5Z4U - chains C and E of the 6 polymer chains in the assembly; structure by X-ray diffraction, 3.18 A resolution.

# Chain C
Molecule: Tubulin alpha-1B chain
Source organism: Sus scrofa
Reference sequence: Q2XVP4 (TBA1B_PIG); residue numbers follow UniProt; this construct covers 1-450
Sequence (450 residues; each row starts with the number of its first residue):
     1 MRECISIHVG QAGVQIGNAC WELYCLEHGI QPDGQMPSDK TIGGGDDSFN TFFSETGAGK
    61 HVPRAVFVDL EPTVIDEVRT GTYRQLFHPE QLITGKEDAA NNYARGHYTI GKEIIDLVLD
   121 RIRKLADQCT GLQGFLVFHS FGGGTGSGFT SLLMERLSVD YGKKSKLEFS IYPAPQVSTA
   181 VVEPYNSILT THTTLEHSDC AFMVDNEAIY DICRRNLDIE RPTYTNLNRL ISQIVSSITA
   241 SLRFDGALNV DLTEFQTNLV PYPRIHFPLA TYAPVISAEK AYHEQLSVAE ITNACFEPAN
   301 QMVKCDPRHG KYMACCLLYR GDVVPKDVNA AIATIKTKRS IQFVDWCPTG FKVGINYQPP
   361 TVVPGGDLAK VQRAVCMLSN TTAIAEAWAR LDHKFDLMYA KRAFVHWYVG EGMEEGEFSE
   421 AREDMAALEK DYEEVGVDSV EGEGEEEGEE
Disordered / not traced: 441-450
Bound ions: Ca2+: Asp-39, Thr-41, Gly-44, Glu-55
Ligand contacts: GTP (guanosine-5'-triphosphate): Gly-10, Gln-11, Ala-12, Gln-15, Ile-16, Asp-69, Asp-98, Ala-99, Ala-100, Asn-101, Ser-140, Gly-142, Gly-143, Gly-144, Thr-145, Gly-146, Ile-171, Pro-173, Val-177, Ser-178, Glu-183, Asn-206, Tyr-224, Leu-227, Asn-228, Ile-231

# Chain E
Molecule: Stathmin-4
Source organism: Rattus norvegicus
Reference sequence: P63043 (STMN4_RAT); residues 5-145 here correspond to UniProt positions 49-189 (UniProt number = residue number + 44)
Sequence (143 residues; numbered 3 to 145; the number before each row is that of its first residue):
     3 MADMEVIELN KCTSGQSFEV ILKPPSFDGV PEFNASLPRR RDPSLEEIQK KLEAAEERRK
    63 YQEAELLKHL AEKREHEREV IQKAIEENNN FIKMAKEKLA QKMESNKENR EAHLAAMLER
   123 LQEKDKHAEE VRKNKELKEE ASR
Disordered / not traced: 3-5, 28-43, 142-145
Differences from the reference sequence: expression tag (3-4)

# Interface between chain C and chain E
Pairs across the interface (29; chain C residue first):
  His-107(C) / Lys-104(E)
  His-107(C) / Met-105(E)
  Tyr-108(C) / Lys-104(E)
  Tyr-108(C) / Met-105(E)  hydrophobic
  Tyr-108(C) / Asn-108(E)
  Thr-109(C) / Arg-112(E)
  Lys-112(C) / Met-105(E)
  Glu-155(C) / Leu-101(E)
  Glu-155(C) / Lys-104(E)  salt bridge
  Arg-156(C) / Leu-101(E)
  Ser-158(C) / Phe-93(E)
  Ser-158(C) / Ile-94(E)
  Val-159(C) / Ile-94(E)
  Val-159(C) / Lys-98(E)
  Gly-162(C) / Ile-94(E)
  Lys-163(C) / Asn-90(E)
  Thr-193(C) / Lys-104(E)
  Glu-196(C) / Phe-93(E)
  Glu-196(C) / Lys-100(E)  salt bridge
  His-197(C) / Phe-93(E)
  Gly-410(C) / His-115(E)
  Glu-411(C) / Asn-108(E)  hydrogen bond (backbone-side chain)
  Glu-411(C) / Arg-112(E)  salt bridge
  Gly-412(C) / Asn-108(E)  hydrogen bond (backbone-side chain)
  Gly-412(C) / Asn-111(E)  hydrogen bond (backbone-side chain)
  Gly-412(C) / Arg-112(E)
  Met-413(C) / Asn-108(E)
  Glu-414(C) / Ser-107(E)  hydrogen bond
  Glu-414(C) / Asn-111(E)  hydrogen bond
Also at the interface, not in a pair above, chain C (20 interface residues in all): Tyr-103, Leu-152
Also at the interface, not in a pair above, chain E (14 interface residues in all): Ala-97

# Summary
The interface between chain C and chain E involves 20 residues on one side and 14 on the other; the contacts
include 5 hydrogen bonds and 3 salt bridges. Polar contacts include Glu-155(C)/Lys-104(E),
Glu-196(C)/Lys-100(E) and Glu-411(C)/Arg-112(E). Chain C binds GTP.
Here chain C is Tubulin alpha-1B chain (Sus scrofa) and chain E is Stathmin-4 (Rattus norvegicus). Entry 5Z4U
(Crystal Structure of T2R-TTL complex with 7a3) was determined by X-ray diffraction.
